8CBM - chains B and C of the 7 polymer chains in the assembly; structure by electron microscopy, 3.14 A resolution.

[Chain B (and C)]
Protein: 3-hydroxyacyl-CoA dehydrogenase type-2
From: Homo sapiens
Notes: EC 1.1.1.35, 1.1.1.62, 1.1.1.239, 1.1.1.178, 1.1.1.53, 1.1.1.159; chain C of this document is another copy of the same molecule, construct and numbering; everything in this record applies to it too
UniProt: Q99714 (HCD2_HUMAN); numbering as in UniProt (aligned over 1-261)
Sequence (261 residues; row label = number of the first residue in the row):
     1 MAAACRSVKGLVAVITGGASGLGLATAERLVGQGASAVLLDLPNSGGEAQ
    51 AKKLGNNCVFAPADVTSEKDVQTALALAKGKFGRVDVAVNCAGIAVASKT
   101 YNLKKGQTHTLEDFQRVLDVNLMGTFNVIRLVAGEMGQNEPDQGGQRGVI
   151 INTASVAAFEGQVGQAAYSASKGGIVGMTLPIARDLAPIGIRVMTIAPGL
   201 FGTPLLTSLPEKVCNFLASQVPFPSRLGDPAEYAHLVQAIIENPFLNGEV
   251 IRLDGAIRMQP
Not modelled in the structure: 1-6
Ligand contacts: NAD (nicotinamide-adenine-dinucleotide): G17, A19, S20, G21, L22, L40, D41, L42, S45, A63, D64, V65, T66, C91, A92, G93, I94, V120, T153, A154, S155, Y168, K172, P198, G199, L200, F201, T203, P204, L205, L206
Curated features (UniProtKB/Swiss-Prot):
  - active site: Y168 (Proton acceptor)
  - binding site (NAD(+)): S20, L22, D41, D64, V65, C91, Y168, K172, F201, T203
  - binding site (substrate): S155
  - modified residue: A2 (N-acetylalanine), K53 (N6-acetyllysine), K69 (N6-acetyllysine), K99 (N6-acetyllysine), K105 (N6-acetyllysine), K212 (N6-acetyllysine)

[Interface between chain B and chain C]
Pairs across the interface (69; chain B residue first):
  G144(B) - F223(C)
  G145(B) - F223(C)
  Q146(B) - F223(C)
  L180(B) - R258(C)
  R184(B) - R258(C)
  A187(B) - P222(C)
  A187(B) - F223(C)
  G190(B) - F223(C)
  R192(B) - F223(C)
  F201(B) - F245(C)  hydrophobic
  P222(B) - A187(C)
  F223(B) - G144(C)
  F223(B) - G145(C)
  F223(B) - Q146(C)
  F223(B) - A187(C)
  F223(B) - G190(C)
  F223(B) - R192(C)
  F223(B) - N247(C)  hydrogen bond (backbone-side chain)
  P224(B) - P244(C)
  P224(B) - F245(C)
  R226(B) - F245(C)
  G228(B) - F245(C)
  E232(B) - N243(C)  hydrogen bond (backbone-side chain)
  E232(B) - P244(C)
  E232(B) - F245(C)
  H235(B) - A239(C)
  H235(B) - E242(C)  salt bridge
  H235(B) - N243(C)
  L236(B) - N243(C)
  A239(B) - H235(C)
  A239(B) - A239(C)  hydrophobic
  E242(B) - H235(C)  salt bridge
  N243(B) - E232(C)  hydrogen bond (side chain-backbone)
  N243(B) - H235(C)  hydrogen bond
  N243(B) - L236(C)
  P244(B) - P224(C)
  P244(B) - R226(C)
  P244(B) - E232(C)
  F245(B) - L200(C)
  F245(B) - P224(C)
  F245(B) - R226(C)
  F245(B) - G228(C)
  F245(B) - E232(C)
  F245(B) - L253(C)
  F245(B) - D254(C)
  F245(B) - G255(C)  hydrogen bond (backbone-backbone)
  L246(B) - I251(C)  hydrophobic
  L246(B) - R252(C)
  L246(B) - L253(C)  hydrophobic
  N247(B) - F223(C)  hydrogen bond (side chain-backbone)
  N247(B) - D254(C)
  N247(B) - A256(C)  hydrogen bond (backbone-backbone)
  G248(B) - R258(C)  hydrogen bond (backbone-side chain)
  E249(B) - V250(C)
  E249(B) - R252(C)
  V250(B) - E249(C)
  I251(B) - L246(C)  hydrophobic
  R252(B) - L246(C)
  R252(B) - E249(C)
  L253(B) - N243(C)
  L253(B) - F245(C)
  L253(B) - L246(C)  hydrophobic
  D254(B) - F245(C)
  D254(B) - N247(C)
  G255(B) - F245(C)
  A256(B) - N247(C)  hydrogen bond (backbone-backbone)
  R258(B) - L180(C)
  R258(B) - R184(C)
  R258(B) - G248(C)  hydrogen bond (side chain-backbone)
Also at the interface, not in a pair above, chain B (36 interface residues in all): L200, L227
Also at the interface, not in a pair above, chain C (37 interface residues in all): F201, V221, L227

[In short]
Chain B and chain C form an interface of 36 and 37 residues respectively, with 10 hydrogen bonds and 2 salt
bridges. Polar pairs include H235(B)-E242(C), F223(B)-N247(C) and E232(B)-N243(C). Ligands of chain B: NAD.
Both chains are 3-hydroxyacyl-CoA dehydrogenase type-2 (Homo sapiens). Entry 8CBM (Structure of human
mitochondrial CCA-adding enzyme in complex with mitochondrial pre-tRNA-Ile) was determined by electron
microscopy, deposited together with 8CBK, 8CBL and 8CBO.
